3JB1 - chains A and D of the 5 polymer chains in the assembly; structure by electron microscopy, 3.10 A resolution.

Chain A:
Molecule: Structural protein VP3
From: Bombyx mori cypovirus 1
UniProt: Q914N6 (Q914N6_CPVBM); residue numbers follow UniProt; this construct covers 1-1058
Sequence (1058 residues; numbered 1 to 1058; the number before each row is that of its first residue):
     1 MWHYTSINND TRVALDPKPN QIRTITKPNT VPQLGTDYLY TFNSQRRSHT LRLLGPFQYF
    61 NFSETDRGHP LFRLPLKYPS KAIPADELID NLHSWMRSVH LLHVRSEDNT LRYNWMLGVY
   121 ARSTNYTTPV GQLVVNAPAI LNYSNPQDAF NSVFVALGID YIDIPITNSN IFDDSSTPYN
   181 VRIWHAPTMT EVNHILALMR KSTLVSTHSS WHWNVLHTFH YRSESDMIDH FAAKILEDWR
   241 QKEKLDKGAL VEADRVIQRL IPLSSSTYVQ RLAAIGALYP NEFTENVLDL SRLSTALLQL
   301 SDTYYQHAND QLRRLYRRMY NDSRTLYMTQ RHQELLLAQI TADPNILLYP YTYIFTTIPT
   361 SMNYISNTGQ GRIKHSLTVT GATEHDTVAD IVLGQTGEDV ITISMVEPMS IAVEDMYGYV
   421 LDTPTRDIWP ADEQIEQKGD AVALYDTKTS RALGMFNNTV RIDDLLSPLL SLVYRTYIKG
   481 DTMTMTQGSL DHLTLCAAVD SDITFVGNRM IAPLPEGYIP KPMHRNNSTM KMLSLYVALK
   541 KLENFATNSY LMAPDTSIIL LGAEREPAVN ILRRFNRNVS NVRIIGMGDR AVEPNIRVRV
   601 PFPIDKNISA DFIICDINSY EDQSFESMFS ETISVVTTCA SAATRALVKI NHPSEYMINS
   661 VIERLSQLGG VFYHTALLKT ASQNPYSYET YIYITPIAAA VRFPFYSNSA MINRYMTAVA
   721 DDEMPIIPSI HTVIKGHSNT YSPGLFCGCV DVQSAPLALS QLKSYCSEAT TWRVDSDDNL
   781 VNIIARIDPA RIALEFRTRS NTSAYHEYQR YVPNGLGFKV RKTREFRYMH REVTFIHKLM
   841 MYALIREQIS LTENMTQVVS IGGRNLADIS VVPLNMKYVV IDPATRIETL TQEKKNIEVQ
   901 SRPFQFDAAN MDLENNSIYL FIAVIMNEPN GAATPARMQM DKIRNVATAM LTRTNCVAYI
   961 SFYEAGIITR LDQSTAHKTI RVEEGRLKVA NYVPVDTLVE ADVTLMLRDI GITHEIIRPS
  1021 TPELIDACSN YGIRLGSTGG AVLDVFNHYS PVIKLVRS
Unresolved in the structure: 1058
Reported in the primary citation:
  - catalytic residues: His-208 (proposed by the authors, not directly observed)

Chain D:
Molecule: Viral structural protein 5
From: Bombyx mori cypovirus 1
UniProt: C6K2M8 (C6K2M8_CPVBM); residues 1-448 here = UniProt positions 1-448
Sequence (448 residues; numbered 1 to 448; the number before each row is that of its first residue):
     1 MLQQPTGGYT TLEQFAFTIR NDGTNATPTQ FLQLLSYEAT ENELVKKTIP TPETHLPSAR
    61 NVPGNVYIED AITQALFGIS AQNVNAHGYF SRLSALALPN TSARLGLDGV IYNSETINIP
   121 FYDPAAVANF AATYAKLGNA STPRYRADMI DIYAHVGLEL AGTDAERAAG VMPVKRAKFD
   181 SWEGSLISLS RDVVNWKILA FLIDLCSLEG EALRAFKTRN RDVFRMMLFI MSTAVAANVV
   241 NRKVTKRVDR VLEYIGVNSM RTAGRTATIT YDLSRHEFAA KFLQLTFTRW NAASAMIRSM
   301 PDMHTPRTSI TPAGENALVR HNRYMTENFK GLSPIALAQK KHEMMLHTHE IHSMDIDGSI
   361 KNMVERETVN KMNEIDAMNT APWTEEFAEV EPTTVYERHQ IGTDPEQTQL ISQDAAVIVH
   421 QASSDVDENE YGNSVSELTI DTQSDSVL
Unresolved in the structure: 293-448

Chain A / chain D interface:
Residue-residue contacts - 32 pairs, chain A then chain D:
  Thr-188(A) / Arg-144(D)
  Thr-190(A) / Pro-143(D)
  Thr-190(A) / Arg-144(D)  hydrogen bond (side chain-backbone)
  Thr-190(A) / Arg-146(D)
  Glu-191(A) / Pro-143(D)
  Glu-191(A) / Arg-144(D)  hydrogen bond (side chain-backbone)
  Asn-193(A) / Asp-148(D)  hydrogen bond
  His-194(A) / Arg-146(D)
  His-194(A) / Met-149(D)
  His-194(A) / Leu-273(D)
  Ala-197(A) / Met-149(D)  hydrophobic
  Ala-197(A) / Ile-150(D)  hydrophobic
  Leu-198(A) / Met-149(D)  hydrophobic
  Leu-198(A) / Leu-273(D)  hydrophobic
  Arg-200(A) / Ile-150(D)
  Lys-201(A) / Met-260(D)  hydrogen bond (side chain-backbone)
  Lys-201(A) / Thr-262(D)
  Arg-314(A) / Glu-41(D)
  Arg-317(A) / Glu-41(D)  salt bridge
  Arg-318(A) / Glu-41(D)
  Arg-318(A) / Asn-42(D)
  Arg-318(A) / Glu-43(D)  salt bridge
  Asn-321(A) / Glu-41(D)
  Asn-321(A) / Asn-42(D)
  Asp-322(A) / Asn-42(D)
  Pro-350(A) / Lys-47(D)  hydrogen bond (backbone-side chain)
  Tyr-351(A) / Asp-148(D)  hydrogen bond
  Tyr-351(A) / Ile-150(D)
  Tyr-351(A) / Asp-151(D)
  Thr-352(A) / Lys-47(D)
  Tyr-353(A) / Glu-43(D)  hydrogen bond
  Tyr-353(A) / Val-45(D)  hydrophobic
Also at the interface, not in a pair above, chain D (18 interface residues in all): Tyr-145, Arg-261, Glu-277

Overview:
Chain A and chain D each contribute 18 residues to their interface, with 7 hydrogen bonds and 2 salt bridges.
Polar pairs include Arg-317(A)/Glu-41(D), Arg-318(A)/Glu-43(D) and Thr-190(A)/Arg-144(D). The paper reports
the catalytic residue His-208(A).
Here chain A is Structural protein VP3 and chain D is Viral structural protein 5, both from Bombyx mori
cypovirus 1. Entry 3JB1 (Atomic model of cytoplasmic polyhedrosis virus with SAM) was determined by electron
microscopy, deposited together with 3JAY, 3JAZ, 3JB0, 3JB2 and 3JB3.
